PDB entry 5M3M | electron microscopy, 4.00 A resolution | chains C and L of the 14 polymer chains in the assembly

Chain C:
Protein: DNA-directed RNA polymerases I and III subunit RPAC1
Organism: Saccharomyces cerevisiae (strain ATCC 204508 / S288c)
UniProt: P07703 (RPAC1_YEAST); numbering as in UniProt (aligned over 1-335)
Sequence (335 residues; each row starts with the number of its first residue):
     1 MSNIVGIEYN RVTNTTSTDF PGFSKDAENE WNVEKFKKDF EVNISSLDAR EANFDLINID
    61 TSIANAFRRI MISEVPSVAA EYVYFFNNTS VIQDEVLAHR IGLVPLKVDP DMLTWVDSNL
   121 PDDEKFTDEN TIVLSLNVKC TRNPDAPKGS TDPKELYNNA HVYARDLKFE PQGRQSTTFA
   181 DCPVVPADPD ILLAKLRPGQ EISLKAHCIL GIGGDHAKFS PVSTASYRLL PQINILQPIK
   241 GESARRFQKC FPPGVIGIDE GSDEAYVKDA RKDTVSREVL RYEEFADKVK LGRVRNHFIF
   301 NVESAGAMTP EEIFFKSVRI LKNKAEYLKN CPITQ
Not modelled in the structure: 1-30
Curated features (UniProtKB/Swiss-Prot):
  - modified residue: Ser2 (N-acetylserine), Ser17 (Phosphoserine)

Chain L:
Protein: DNA-directed RNA polymerases I, II, and III subunit RPABC4
Organism: Saccharomyces cerevisiae (strain ATCC 204508 / S288c)
UniProt: P40422 (RPAB4_YEAST); residue numbers follow UniProt; this construct covers 1-70
Sequence (70 residues; each row starts with the number of its first residue):
     1 MSREGFQIPT NLDAAAAGTS QARTATLKYI CAECSSKLSL SRTDAVRCKD CGHRILLKAR
    61 TKRLVQFEAR
Not modelled in the structure: 1-26
Ion coordination: Zn2+: Cys31, Cys34, Cys48, Cys51
Curated features (UniProtKB/Swiss-Prot):
  - zinc finger: Cys31 to Cys51 (C4-type)
  - binding site (Zn(2+)): Cys31, Cys34, Cys48, Cys51

How chain C and chain L interact:
Pairs across the interface - 31 pairs, chain C then chain L:
  Ala80(C) - Ala69(L)
  Glu81(C) - Glu68(L)
  Glu81(C) - Ala69(L)  hydrogen bond (backbone-backbone)
  Tyr82(C) - Gln66(L)
  Tyr82(C) - Phe67(L)
  Tyr82(C) - Glu68(L)
  Val83(C) - Val65(L)
  Val83(C) - Gln66(L)
  Val83(C) - Phe67(L)  hydrogen bond (backbone-backbone)
  Tyr84(C) - Val65(L)
  Tyr84(C) - Gln66(L)
  Phe85(C) - Arg63(L)
  Phe85(C) - Leu64(L)
  Phe85(C) - Val65(L)  hydrogen bond (backbone-backbone)
  Phe85(C) - Phe67(L)  hydrophobic
  Phe86(C) - Thr61(L)
  Phe86(C) - Lys62(L)
  Phe86(C) - Arg63(L)  hydrogen bond (backbone-backbone)
  Phe86(C) - Leu64(L)  hydrophobic
  Asn87(C) - Arg60(L)  hydrogen bond
  Asn87(C) - Thr61(L)  hydrogen bond (side chain-backbone)
  Asn87(C) - Lys62(L)
  Asn88(C) - Arg60(L)  hydrogen bond (backbone-side chain)
  Asp94(C) - Arg60(L)  salt bridge
  Ala98(C) - Ala69(L)
  His99(C) - Ala69(L)
  His99(C) - Arg70(L)
  Gly102(C) - Ala69(L)
  His216(C) - Arg70(L)  hydrogen bond
  Lys218(C) - Ala69(L)
  Lys218(C) - Arg70(L)
Other interface residues (no listed pair), chain C (17 interface residues in all): Thr89, Glu95

Overview:
The interface between chain C and chain L involves 17 residues on one side and 11 on the other; the contacts
include 8 hydrogen bonds and 1 salt bridge. Polar pairs include Asp94(C)-Arg60(L), Asn87(C)-Arg60(L) and
Asn87(C)-Thr61(L). From UniProt: 4 Zn2+-binding residues on chain L.
Chain C is DNA-directed RNA polymerases I and III subunit RPAC1 and chain L is DNA-directed RNA polymerases I,
II, and III subunit RPABC4, both from Saccharomyces cerevisiae (strain ATCC 204508 / S288c); the structure,
Free monomeric RNA polymerase I at 4.0A resolution, was determined by electron microscopy (same publication as
5M3F).
